7OEV - chains C and D of the 6 polymer chains in the assembly; structure by electron microscopy, 3.10 A resolution.

Chain C (and D):
Name: Capsid protein
Organism: Hepatitis B virus genotype D subtype ayw (isolate France/Tiollais/1979)
Notes: chain D of this document is another copy of the same molecule, construct and numbering; everything in this record applies to it too
UniProt: P03146 (CAPSD_HBVD3); residue numbers follow UniProt; this construct covers 1-183
Chain sequence (183 residues; each row starts with the number of its first residue):
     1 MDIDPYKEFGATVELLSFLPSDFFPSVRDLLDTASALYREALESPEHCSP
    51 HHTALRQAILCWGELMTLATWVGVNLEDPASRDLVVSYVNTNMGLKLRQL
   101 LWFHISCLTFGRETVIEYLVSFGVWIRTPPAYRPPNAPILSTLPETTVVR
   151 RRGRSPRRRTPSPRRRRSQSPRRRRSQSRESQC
Disordered / not traced: 145-183
Differences from the reference sequence: engineered mutation Leu97 (Phe in P03146)
UniProt features mapped onto this chain:
  - region: Ser155 to Gln177 (3 X 8 AA repeats of S-P-R-R-R-[PR]-S-Q), Gln177 to Cys183 (RNA binding)
  - motif: Arg158 to Arg175 (Bipartite nuclear localization signal)
  - modified residue (Phosphoserine): Ser155, Ser162, Ser170
  - natural variant: Thr33 (T33N: In strain: Latvia), Ala80 (A80I: In strain: Latvia), Leu97 (F97L: Frequent mutation in chronic HBV carriers; this construct carries the variant)
  - mutagenesis: Ser155 (S155A: Complete loss of replication), Ser162 (S162A: Complete loss of pregenomic RNA encapsidation and replication), Ser170 (S170A: Partial loss of replication)
Reported in the primary citation:
  - mutagenesis - F97L (155 +/- 14 uM): decreased binding to Gsllgrmkga

How chain C and chain D interact:
Contacting residue pairs (62; chain C residue first):
  Met1(C) - Ser35(D)
  Met1(C) - Arg39(D)
  Met1(C) - Leu42(D)  hydrophobic
  Met1(C) - Glu43(D)
  Asp2(C) - Glu43(D)
  Ile3(C) - Leu42(D)
  Ile3(C) - Arg56(D)
  Ile3(C) - Ile59(D)  hydrophobic
  Ile3(C) - Leu60(D)
  Pro5(C) - Leu60(D)  hydrophobic
  Lys7(C) - Glu43(D)  hydrogen bond (side chain-backbone)
  Lys7(C) - Ser44(D)
  Lys7(C) - Pro45(D)
  Glu8(C) - Pro45(D)
  Glu8(C) - Glu46(D)
  Glu8(C) - His47(D)  hydrogen bond (backbone-side chain)
  Glu8(C) - Thr53(D)
  Glu8(C) - Arg56(D)  salt bridge
  Phe9(C) - His47(D)
  Ser35(C) - Met1(D)
  Arg39(C) - Met1(D)
  Leu42(C) - Met1(D)  hydrophobic
  Glu43(C) - Met1(D)
  Glu43(C) - Asp2(D)  hydrogen bond (side chain-backbone)
  Glu43(C) - Lys7(D)  hydrogen bond (backbone-side chain)
  Pro45(C) - Lys7(D)
  His47(C) - Glu8(D)  hydrogen bond (side chain-backbone)
  His47(C) - Phe9(D)
  His47(C) - Pro50(D)
  Pro50(C) - His47(D)
  Pro50(C) - Thr53(D)
  Thr53(C) - Glu8(D)  hydrogen bond
  Thr53(C) - Phe9(D)
  Thr53(C) - Pro50(D)
  Ala54(C) - Gln57(D)
  Arg56(C) - Ile3(D)
  Arg56(C) - Glu8(D)  salt bridge
  Gln57(C) - Ala54(D)
  Gln57(C) - Gln57(D)
  Gln57(C) - Leu100(D)
  Ile59(C) - Ile3(D)  hydrophobic
  Leu60(C) - Ile3(D)
  Leu60(C) - Pro5(D)  hydrophobic
  Cys61(C) - Cys61(D)  hydrogen bond
  Glu64(C) - Met93(D)
  Glu64(C) - Lys96(D)  salt bridge
  Leu65(C) - Leu65(D)  hydrophobic
  Thr67(C) - Tyr88(D)
  Leu68(C) - Leu68(D)  hydrophobic
  Leu68(C) - Tyr88(D)  hydrophobic
  Leu68(C) - Val89(D)  hydrophobic
  Leu68(C) - Met93(D)  hydrophobic
  Trp71(C) - Leu84(D)  hydrophobic
  Trp71(C) - Val85(D)  hydrophobic
  Trp71(C) - Tyr88(D)  hydrophobic
  Val85(C) - Trp71(D)  hydrophobic
  Tyr88(C) - Thr67(D)
  Tyr88(C) - Trp71(D)
  Met93(C) - Glu64(D)
  Met93(C) - Leu68(D)  hydrophobic
  Lys96(C) - Glu64(D)  salt bridge
  Leu100(C) - Gln57(D)
Interface residues without a listed pair, chain C (35 interface residues in all): Ala34, Ser44, Glu46, Leu84
Interface residues without a listed pair, chain D (38 interface residues in all): Leu31, Ala34, Val72

In short:
35 residues of chain C face 38 of chain D across their interface; the contacts include 7 hydrogen bonds and 4
salt bridges. Among the polar pairs are Glu8(C)-Arg56(D), Glu64(C)-Lys96(D) and Lys7(C)-Glu43(D). UniProt
lists 3 mutagenesis sites on chain C. From the paper: F97L of chain C reduces binding to Gsllgrmkga.
Chain C and chain D are both Capsid protein (Hepatitis B virus genotype D subtype ayw (isolate
France/Tiollais/1979)); the structure, Hepatitis B core protein mutant F97L with bound GSLLGRMKGA, was
determined by electron microscopy, deposited together with 7OD6, 7OD7, 7OD8, 7OEN and 7OEW.
